PDB entry 1O0O | X-ray diffraction, 1.20 A resolution | chain A

== Chain A ==
Name: Ribonuclease pancreatic
From: Bos taurus
Notes: EC 3.1.27.5
UniProtKB: P61823 (RNAS1_BOVIN); residues 1-124 here correspond to UniProt positions 27-150 (UniProt number = residue number + 26)
Sequence (124 residues; each row starts with the number of its first residue):
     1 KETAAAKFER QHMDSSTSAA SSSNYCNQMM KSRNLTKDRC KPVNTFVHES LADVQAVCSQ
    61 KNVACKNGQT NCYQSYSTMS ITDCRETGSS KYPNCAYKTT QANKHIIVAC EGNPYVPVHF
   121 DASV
Disulfide bonds: C26-C84, C40-C95, C58-C110, C65-C72
Small-molecule neighbours: adenosine-2'-5'-diphosphate (A2P): Q11, H12, K41, N67, V118, H119, F120, D121
Curated features (UniProtKB/Swiss-Prot):
  - active site: H12 (Proton acceptor), H119 (Proton donor)
  - binding site (substrate): K7, R10, K41 to T45, K66, R85
  - glycosylation: K1 (N-linked (Glc) (glycation) lysine), K7 (N-linked (Glc) (glycation) lysine), N34 (N-linked (GlcNAc...) asparagine), K37 (N-linked (Glc) (glycation) lysine), K41 (N-linked (Glc) (glycation) lysine)
What the authors report for this chain:
  - conformationally variable residues (side-chain flip): H119
  - binding site for adenosine-2'-5'-diphosphate: F8, H12, K41, P42, K66, N67, N71, H119, F120
  - catalytic residues: H119 (citing earlier work)

== In short ==
Chain A binds adenosine-2'-5'-diphosphate. From UniProt: active-site residues H12 and H119 and 9
substrate-binding residues. The paper reports the catalytic residue H119; a binding site for
adenosine-2'-5'-diphosphate at F8, H12 and K41 among others.
Chain A is Ribonuclease pancreatic (Bos taurus); the structure, Ribonuclease A in complex with
adenosine-2',5'-diphosphate, was determined by X-ray diffraction, deposited together with 1O0F, 1O0H, 1O0M and
1O0N.
